PDB entry 6GYS | electron microscopy, 4.40 A resolution (low resolution: residue-level contacts below are approximate; hydrogen-bond / salt-bridge calls are withheld) | chains G and J of the 12 polymer chains in the assembly

== Chain G ==
Molecule: 52-nt DNA strand
Source organism: Saccharomyces cerevisiae
Sequence (52 nucleotides; row label = number of the first residue in the row):
     1 TTCTTACTAT TTCTTTTTTA ACTTTCGGAA ATCAAATACA CTAATATTTT AA

== Chain J ==
Name: Centromere DNA-binding protein complex CBF3 subunit B
Source organism: Saccharomyces cerevisiae
UniProtKB: P40969 (CBF3B_YEAST); residues 1-608 here = UniProt positions 1-608
Sequence (608 residues; each row starts with the number of its first residue):
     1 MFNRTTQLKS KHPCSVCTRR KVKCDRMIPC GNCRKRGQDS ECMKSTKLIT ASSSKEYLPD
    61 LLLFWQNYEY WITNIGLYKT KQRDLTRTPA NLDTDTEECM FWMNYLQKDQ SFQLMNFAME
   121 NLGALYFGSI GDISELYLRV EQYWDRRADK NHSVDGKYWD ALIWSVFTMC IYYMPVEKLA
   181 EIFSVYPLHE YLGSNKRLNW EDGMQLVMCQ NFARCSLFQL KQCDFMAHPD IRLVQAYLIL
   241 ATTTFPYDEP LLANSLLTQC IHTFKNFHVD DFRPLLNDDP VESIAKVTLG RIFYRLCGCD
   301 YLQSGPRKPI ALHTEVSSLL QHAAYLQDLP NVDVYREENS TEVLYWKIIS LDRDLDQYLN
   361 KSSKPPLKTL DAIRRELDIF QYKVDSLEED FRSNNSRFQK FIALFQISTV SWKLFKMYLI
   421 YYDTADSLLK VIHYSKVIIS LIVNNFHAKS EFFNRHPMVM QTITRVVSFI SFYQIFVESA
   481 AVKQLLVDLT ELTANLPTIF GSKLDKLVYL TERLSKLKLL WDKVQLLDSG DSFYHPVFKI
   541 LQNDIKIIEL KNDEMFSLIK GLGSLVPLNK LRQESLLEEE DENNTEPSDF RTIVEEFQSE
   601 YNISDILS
Disordered / not traced: 1-11, 47-48, 316-338, 570-587
Swiss-Prot annotation at these positions:
  - DNA-binding region: Cys14 to Cys42 (Zn(2)-C6 fungal-type)
  - modified residue: Ser575 (Phosphoserine)
Ion coordination: Zn2+ near Cys30 (its only coordinating residue here)

== How chain G and chain J interact ==
Pairs across the interface - 4 pairs, chain G then chain J:
  DT4(G) - Lys23(J)
  DT4(G) - Cys24(J)
  DT5(G) - Lys23(J)
  DA6(G) - Gly31(J)
Interface residues without a listed pair, chain G (4 interface residues in all): DC3
Interface residues without a listed pair, chain J (5 interface residues in all): Met27, Asn32

== Overview ==
Chain G and chain J form an interface of 4 and 5 residues respectively.
Chain G is a 52-nt DNA strand and chain J is Centromere DNA-binding protein complex CBF3 subunit B, both from
Saccharomyces cerevisiae; the structure, Cryo-EM structure of the CBF3-CEN3 complex of the budding yeast
kinetochore, was determined by electron microscopy, deposited together with 6GYP and 6GYU.
